6KVK - chain A; structure by X-ray diffraction, 2.40 A resolution.

Chain A:
Name: UDP-glycosyltransferase 76G1
Organism: Stevia rebaudiana
Notes: EC 2.4.1.-
UniProt: Q6VAB4 (U76G1_STERE); residues 2-459 here correspond to UniProt positions 1-458 (UniProt number = residue number - 1)
Sequence (461 residues; numbered 1 to 461; the number before each row is that of its first residue):
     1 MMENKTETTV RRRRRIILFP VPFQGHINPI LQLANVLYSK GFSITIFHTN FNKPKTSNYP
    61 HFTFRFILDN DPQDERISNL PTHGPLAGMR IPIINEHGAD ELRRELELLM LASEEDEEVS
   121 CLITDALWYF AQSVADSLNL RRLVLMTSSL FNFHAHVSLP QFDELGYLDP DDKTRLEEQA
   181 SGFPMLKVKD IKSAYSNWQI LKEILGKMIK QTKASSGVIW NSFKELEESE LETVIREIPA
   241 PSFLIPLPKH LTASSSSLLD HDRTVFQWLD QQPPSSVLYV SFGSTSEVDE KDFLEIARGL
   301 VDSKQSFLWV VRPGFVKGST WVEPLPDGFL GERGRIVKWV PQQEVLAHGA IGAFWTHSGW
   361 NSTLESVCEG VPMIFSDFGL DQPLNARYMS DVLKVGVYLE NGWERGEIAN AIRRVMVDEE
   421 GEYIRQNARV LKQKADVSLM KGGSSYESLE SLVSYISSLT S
Disordered / not traced: 1-12, 461
Construct notes: initiating methionine (1); expression tag (460-461)
Curated features (UniProtKB/Swiss-Prot):
  - active site: His-26 (Proton acceptor), Asp-125 (Charge relay)
  - binding site (rebaudioside A): His-26, Thr-147, Ser-148, His-156, Trp-360, Asp-381, Gln-382
  - binding site (rubusoside): His-26
  - binding site (UDP): Asn-28, Ser-284, Trp-339, Val-340, His-357 to Glu-365
Small-molecule neighbours:
  - Steviolmonoside (DX0): Phe-23, His-26, Gly-84, Pro-85, Leu-86, Gly-88, Met-89, Ile-91, Pro-92, Leu-127, Asn-197, Ile-200, Leu-201, Ile-204, Thr-285, Leu-380
  - UDP (uridine-5'-diphosphate): Gln-24, Gly-25, Asn-28, Tyr-279, Ser-281, Gly-283, Ser-284, Val-310, Trp-339, Val-340, Gln-342, Gln-343, His-357, Gly-359, Trp-360, Asn-361, Ser-362, Glu-365, Gln-382
From the paper describing this entry:
  - mutagenesis - L86V, I200L: increased catalytic activity on seven tested substrates
  - mutagenesis - L127V, T147A, T147S, S148A, S148N, I204L, L380W: decreased catalytic activity
  - mutagenesis - L201V, L380I: increased catalytic activity on RebA
  - mutagenesis - L201V: increased catalytic activity
  - mutagenesis - I204V, T285S: increased catalytic activity on RebD
  - mutagenesis - I204V: increased catalytic activity on Sb
  - mutagenesis - G88F, I200F, L205F: increased catalytic activity on isoorientin
  - mutagenesis - G88F, L205F: decreased catalytic activity on steviolbioside
  - specificity-determining residues: Gly-88, Ser-148, Leu-205
  - mutagenesis - H156A, H156Y: decreased catalytic activity on Sb
  - mutagenesis - S148Q: abolished catalytic activity on Sb
  - mutagenesis - T147N: abolished catalytic activity
  - mutagenesis - T285S: decreased catalytic activity on RebA
  - mutagenesis - L127F: increased catalytic activity on Sb, stevioside, and RebD
  - mutagenesis - H156A, H156Y: decreased catalytic activity on Sm
  - mutagenesis - T285A: decreased catalytic activity on all tested substrates

In short:
Bound to chain A: UDP and Steviolmonoside. Curated annotation (UniProt) lists active-site residues His-26 and
Asp-125, 7 rebaudioside A-binding residues, rubusoside-binding residue His-26 and 13 UDP-binding residues.
From the paper: L127V, T147A and T147S, among others, reduce catalytic activity; specificity determinants
Gly-88, Ser-148 and Leu-205; 22 substitutions were tested in all.
Chain A is UDP-glycosyltransferase 76G1 (Stevia rebaudiana); the structure, Crystal structure of
UDP-Sm-SrUGT76G1, was determined by X-ray diffraction together with 6KVI, 6KVJ and 6KVL from the same study.
